5IPU - chains A and B of the 4 polymer chains in the assembly; structure by electron microscopy, 15.40 A resolution (very low resolution: no residue pairs are listed; an interface is given only as per-side residue counts).

# Chain A
Name: N-methyl-D-aspartate receptor subunit NR1-8a
Source organism: Xenopus laevis
UniProt: C0KD18 (C0KD18_XENLA); aligned to UniProt positions 23-828 over residues 23-828 (the alignment contains insertions or deletions, so no single offset holds)
Chain sequence (822 residues; row label = number of the first residue in the row):
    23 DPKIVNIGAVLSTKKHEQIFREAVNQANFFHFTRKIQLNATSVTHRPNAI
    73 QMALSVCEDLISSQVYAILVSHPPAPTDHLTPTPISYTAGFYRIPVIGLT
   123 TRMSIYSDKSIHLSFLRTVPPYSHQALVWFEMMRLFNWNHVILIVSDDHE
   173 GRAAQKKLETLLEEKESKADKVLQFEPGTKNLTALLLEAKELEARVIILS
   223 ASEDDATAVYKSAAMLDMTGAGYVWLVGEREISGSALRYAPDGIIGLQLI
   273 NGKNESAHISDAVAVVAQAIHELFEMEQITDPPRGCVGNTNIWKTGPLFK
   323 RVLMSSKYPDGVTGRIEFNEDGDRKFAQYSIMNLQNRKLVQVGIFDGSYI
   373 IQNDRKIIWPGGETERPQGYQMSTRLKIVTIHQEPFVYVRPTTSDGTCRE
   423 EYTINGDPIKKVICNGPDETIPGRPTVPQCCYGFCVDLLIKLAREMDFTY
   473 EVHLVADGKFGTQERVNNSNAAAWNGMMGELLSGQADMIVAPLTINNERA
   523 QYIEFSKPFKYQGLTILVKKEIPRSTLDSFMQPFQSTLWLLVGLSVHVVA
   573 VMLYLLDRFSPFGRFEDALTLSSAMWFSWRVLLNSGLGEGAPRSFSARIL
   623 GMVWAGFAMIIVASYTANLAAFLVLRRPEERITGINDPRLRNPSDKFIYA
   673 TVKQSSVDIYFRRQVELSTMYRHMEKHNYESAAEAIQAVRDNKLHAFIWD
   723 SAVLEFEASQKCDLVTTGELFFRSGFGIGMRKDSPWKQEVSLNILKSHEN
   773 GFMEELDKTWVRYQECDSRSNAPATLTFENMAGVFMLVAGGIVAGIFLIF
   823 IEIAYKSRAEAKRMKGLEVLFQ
Not modelled in the structure: 393-395, 488-492, 545-653, 793-844
Sequence notes: engineered mutation Phe51 (Lys in C0KD18), Phe52 (Arg in C0KD18), Gln300 (Asn in C0KD18), Gln350 (Asn in C0KD18), Asp368 (Asn in C0KD18), Asp440 (Asn in C0KD18), Asp469 (Asn in C0KD18), Ala493 (Lys in C0KD18), Ala494 (Lys in C0KD18), Ala495 (Glu in C0KD18), Arg602 (Gly610 in C0KD18), Leu609 (Ile617 in C0KD18), Arg648 (Asp656 in C0KD18), Glu761 (Asn769 in C0KD18); expression tag (829-844)

# Chain B
Name: Ionotropic glutamate receptor subunit NR2B
Source organism: Xenopus laevis
UniProt: A7XY94 (A7XY94_XENLA); aligned to UniProt positions 1-825 over residues 1-825 (the alignment contains insertions or deletions, so no single offset holds)
Chain sequence (825 residues; each row starts with the number of its first residue):
     1 MRPTEACCYLKISLIILFYSRAYAQKHPNMDIAVILVGTTEEVAIKDVHE
    51 KDDFHHLPVTPRVELVTMQESDPKSIITRICDLMSDKKVQGVVFGDDTDQ
   101 EAIAQILDFISVQTLTPILGIHGGSSMIMADKEEASMFFQFGPSIEQQAS
   151 VMLNIMEEYDWYIFSIVTTYFPGYQDFENKVRSTIENSFVGWELEEVIHL
   201 DMSLDDIDSKIQNQLKKLQSPVILLYCTKEEATYIFEVAHSVGLTGYGFT
   251 WIVPSLVAGDTDTVPDEFPTGLISVSYDEWDYDLPARVRDGIAIITTAAS
   301 TMLSEHNSIPQSKSSCNNIQESRVYEAHMLKRYLINVTFEGRDLSFSEDG
   351 YQMHPKLVIILLNQERKWERVGKYKDRSLKMWPVFDLYPNSEEHKDEHLS
   401 IVTLEEAPFVIVEDVDPLSGTCMRNTVPCRKQIRPENRTEEGGNYIKRCC
   451 KGFCIDILKKIAKTVKFTYDLYLVTNGKHGKKINGVWNGMIGEVVTKRAY
   501 MAVGSLTINEERSEVVDFSVPFIETGISVMVSRSNGTVSPSAFLEPFSAD
   551 VWVMMFVMLLIVSAVAVFVFEYFSPVGYNGPSFTIGKAIWLLWGLVFNNS
   601 LPVQNPKGTTSKIMVSVWAFFAVIFLASYTANLAAFMIQRRYVDQVSGLS
   651 DKKFQRPNDFSPAFRFGTVPNGSTERNIRNNYLEMHSYMVKFNQRSVQDA
   701 LLSLKSGKLDAFIYDAAVLNYMAGRDEGCKLVTIGSGKVFATTGYGIAIQ
   751 KDSGWKRQVDLAILQLFGDGEMEELEALWLTGICHNEKNEVMSSQLDIDN
   801 MAGVFYMLAAAMALSLITFIMEHLF
Not modelled in the structure: 1-25, 389-390, 434-445, 534-649, 789-825
Sequence notes: engineered mutation Ser20 (Met in A7XY94), Arg21 (Gly in A7XY94), Ala22 (Cys in A7XY94), Glu64 (Ala in A7XY94), Gln69 (Asn in A7XY94), Asp343 (Asn in A7XY94), Val486 (Thr490 in A7XY94), Leu601 (Val615 in A7XY94), Arg640 (Glu654 in A7XY94), Arg641 (Glu655 in A7XY94)
Curated features (UniProtKB/Swiss-Prot):
  - binding site (Zn(2+)): His122, Glu279
  - glycosylation: Asn336 (N-linked (GlcNAc...) asparagine)

# Interface between chain A and chain B
At this resolution (15 A) residue pairs are not listed: 4 residues of chain A and 4 of chain B lie at the interface.

# Overview
The chain A/chain B interface involves 4 residues from each chain. UniProt lists Zn2+-binding residues
His122(B) and Glu279(B) on chain B.
Chain A is N-methyl-D-aspartate receptor subunit NR1-8a and chain B is Ionotropic glutamate receptor subunit
NR2B, both from Xenopus laevis; the structure, Cryo-EM structure of GluN1/GluN2B NMDA receptor in the
DCKA/D-APV-bound conformation, state 6, was determined by electron microscopy, deposited together with 5IOU,
5IOV, 5IPQ, 5IPR, 5IPS, 5IPT and 5IPV.
